7Q7H - chains H and M of the 3 polymer chains in the assembly; structure by X-ray diffraction, 2.49 A resolution.

[Chain H]
Name: Reaction center protein H chain
Source organism: Cereibacter sphaeroides
UniProtKB: P0C0Y7 (RCEH_RHOSH); residues 10-250 here = UniProt positions 10-250
Amino-acid sequence (241 residues; each row starts with the number of its first residue):
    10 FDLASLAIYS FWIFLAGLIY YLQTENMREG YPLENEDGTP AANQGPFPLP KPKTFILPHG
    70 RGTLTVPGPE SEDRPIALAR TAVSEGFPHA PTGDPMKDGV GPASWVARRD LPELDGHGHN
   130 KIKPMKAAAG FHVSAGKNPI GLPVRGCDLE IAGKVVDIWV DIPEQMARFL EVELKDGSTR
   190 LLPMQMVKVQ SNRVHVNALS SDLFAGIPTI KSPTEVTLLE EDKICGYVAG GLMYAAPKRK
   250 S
Disordered / not traced: 250

[Chain M]
Name: Reaction center protein M chain
Source organism: Cereibacter sphaeroides
UniProtKB: P0C0Y9 (RCEM_RHOSH); residues 1-302 here correspond to UniProt positions 2-303 (UniProt number = residue number + 1)
Amino-acid sequence (302 residues; each row starts with the number of its first residue):
     1 AEYQNIFTQV QVRGPADLGM TEDVNLANRS GVGPFSTLLG WFGNAQLGPI YLGSLGVLSL
    61 FSGLMWFFTI GIWFWYQAGW NPAVFLRDLF FFSLEPPAPE YGLSFAAPLK EGGLWLIASF
   121 FMFVAVWSWW GRTYLRAQAL GMGKHTAWAF LSAIWLWMVL GFIRPILMGS WSEAVPYGIF
   181 SHLDWTNNFS LVHGNLHYNP FHGLSIAFLY GSALLFAMHG ATILAVSRFG GERELEQIAD
   241 RGTAAERAAL FWRWTMGFNA TMEGIHRWAI WMAVLVTLTG GIGILLSGTV VDNWYVWGQN
   301 HG
Disordered / not traced: 1, 302
Sequence notes: engineered mutation T8 (Ser9 in P0C0Y9), H197 (Phe198 in P0C0Y9)
Ion coordination: Fe ion: H219, E234, H266 (shared with 2 residues of chain L)
Residues lining bound ligands:
  - bacteriochlorophyll a (BCL), molecule 1: W66, M122, V126, F150, A153, I154, L156, W157, L160, W185, T186, N187, F189, S190, N195, L196, H197, H202, S205, I206, L209, Y210, V276, T277, G280, G281, I284
  - bacteriochlorophyll a (BCL), molecule 2: M122, W157, L160, V175, I179, H182, L183, W185, T186
  - bacteriochlorophyll a (BCL), molecule 3: H197, G203, I206, A207, Y210, G211, L214
  - bacteriopheophytin a (BPH), molecule 1: S59, L60, G63, A125, V126, W129, T133, T146, A149, F150, S152, A153, A273, V274, T277
  - bacteriopheophytin a (BPH), molecule 2: Y210, A213, L214, A217, M218, W252, T255, M256
  - speroidenone (SPN): W66, F67, F68, I70, G71, I72, F74, W75, F85, L89, W115, L116, S119, F120, M122, F123, W157, M158, G161, F162, W171, A174, V175, P176, Y177, G178, I179, H182
  - ubiquinone-7 (UQ7): L214, L215, M218, H219, T222, I223, A245, A248, A249, W252, M256, F258, N259, A260, T261, M262, I265, W268, M272
Curated features (UniProtKB/Swiss-Prot):
  - binding site ((7R,8Z)-bacteriochlorophyll b): H182, H202
  - binding site (Fe cation): H219, E234, H266
  - binding site (a ubiquinone): W252

[How chain H and chain M interact]
Residue-residue contacts - 116 pairs, chain H then chain M:
  D11(H) - W297(M)  hydrogen bond
  D11(H) - H301(M)  salt bridge
  A13(H) - V290(M)
  A13(H) - V291(M)  hydrophobic
  A13(H) - W297(M)
  S14(H) - W297(M)
  S14(H) - H301(M)  hydrogen bond
  A16(H) - F201(M)
  I17(H) - P200(M)  hydrophobic
  I17(H) - F201(M)
  I17(H) - L204(M)  hydrophobic
  F20(H) - L204(M)  hydrophobic
  F20(H) - L275(M)  hydrophobic
  F20(H) - T279(M)
  W21(H) - L204(M)  hydrophobic
  F23(H) - W271(M)  hydrophobic
  L27(H) - W271(M)
  L27(H) - L275(M)  hydrophobic
  Y30(H) - R267(M)  hydrogen bond
  L31(H) - R267(M)
  L31(H) - W268(M)  hydrophobic
  L31(H) - W271(M)
  Q32(H) - F258(M)
  E34(H) - R267(M)  salt bridge
  N35(H) - A260(M)
  N35(H) - T261(M)  hydrogen bond (side chain-backbone)
  N35(H) - G264(M)
  N35(H) - I265(M)  hydrogen bond (side chain-backbone)
  N35(H) - W268(M)
  E38(H) - I238(M)
  E38(H) - R241(M)  salt bridge
  E38(H) - T261(M)
  Y40(H) - R253(M)
  L42(H) - R253(M)
  K62(H) - E263(M)  salt bridge
  K62(H) - R267(M)
  F64(H) - E263(M)
  L66(H) - A239(M)  hydrophobic
  L73(H) - I238(M)
  L73(H) - A239(M)
  E79(H) - R241(M)  salt bridge
  P111(H) - R247(M)  hydrogen bond (backbone-side chain)
  A112(H) - R247(M)
  S113(H) - T243(M)
  S113(H) - R247(M)  hydrogen bond (backbone-side chain)
  V115(H) - R241(M)
  V115(H) - G242(M)
  V115(H) - T243(M)
  V115(H) - E246(M)
  R117(H) - E236(M)  hydrogen bond (side chain-backbone)
  R117(H) - Q237(M)
  R117(H) - D240(M)  hydrogen bond (side chain-backbone)
  R117(H) - R241(M)
  R117(H) - G242(M)
  R118(H) - E236(M)  salt bridge
  R118(H) - D240(M)  salt bridge
  E122(H) - R233(M)  salt bridge
  E122(H) - E236(M)
  G125(H) - M20(M)
  H126(H) - M20(M)
  I131(H) - R233(M)
  A138(H) - P15(M)
  G139(H) - R13(M)
  G139(H) - G14(M)
  F140(H) - R13(M)
  F140(H) - G14(M)
  F140(H) - P15(M)
  H141(H) - V12(M)
  H141(H) - R13(M)  hydrogen bond (backbone-backbone)
  V142(H) - V10(M)  hydrophobic
  V142(H) - Q11(M)
  S143(H) - Q11(M)  hydrogen bond (backbone-backbone)
  S143(H) - V12(M)
  S143(H) - R13(M)
  A144(H) - V10(M)
  A144(H) - Q11(M)  hydrogen bond (backbone-backbone)
  A144(H) - T37(M)
  A144(H) - W41(M)  hydrophobic
  G145(H) - Q9(M)
  G145(H) - W41(M)
  K146(H) - V10(M)
  V169(H) - V12(M)  hydrophobic
  P172(H) - D17(M)
  E173(H) - N44(M)
  Q174(H) - V12(M)
  Q174(H) - R13(M)
  Q174(H) - G14(M)  hydrogen bond (side chain-backbone)
  Q174(H) - P15(M)  hydrogen bond (side chain-backbone)
  Q174(H) - F35(M)
  M175(H) - V12(M)
  A176(H) - V12(M)
  R177(H) - E232(M)  salt bridge
  R177(H) - R233(M)
  M193(H) - Y3(M)
  M193(H) - Q9(M)
  Q194(H) - Y3(M)
  Q194(H) - N5(M)
  Q194(H) - S227(M)
  Q194(H) - R228(M)
  M195(H) - R228(M)
  V196(H) - Y3(M)
  V196(H) - Q9(M)  hydrogen bond (backbone-side chain)
  K197(H) - Q9(M)  hydrogen bond
  V198(H) - Q9(M)  hydrogen bond (backbone-side chain)
  N206(H) - E2(M)  hydrogen bond
  L227(H) - R233(M)
  L227(H) - E236(M)
  E230(H) - R233(M)  salt bridge
  D231(H) - G242(M)
  D231(H) - T243(M)  hydrogen bond (side chain-backbone)
  C234(H) - R228(M)  hydrogen bond (side chain-backbone)
  C234(H) - F229(M)
  G235(H) - R247(M)
  A238(H) - F229(M)  hydrophobic
  L241(H) - E2(M)
  L241(H) - R228(M)
Interface residues without a listed pair, chain H (73 interface residues in all): L12, L24, R37, R70, E81, G110, W114, K130, M134, P148, P192
Interface residues without a listed pair, chain M (57 interface residues in all): A16, G19, Q46, F208, N259, L286, W294

[Overview]
The interface between chain H and chain M involves 73 residues on one side and 57 on the other, with 20
hydrogen bonds and 10 salt bridges. Among the polar pairs are D11(H)-H301(M), E34(H)-R267(M) and
E38(H)-R241(M).
Chain H is Reaction center protein H chain and chain M is Reaction center protein M chain, both from
Cereibacter sphaeroides; the structure, Room temperature structure of the Rhodobacter Sphaeroides
Photosynthetic Reaction Center F(M197)H mutant at 51 MPa helium ..., was determined by X-ray diffraction.
